Entry 4Z2C (X-ray diffraction, 3.19 A resolution); this record covers chains A and F of the 8 polymer chains in the assembly.

== Chain A ==
Protein: DNA gyrase subunit A
From: Streptococcus pneumoniae
Notes: EC 5.99.1.3
UniProtKB: Q9R867 (Q9R867_STREE); residue numbers follow UniProt; this construct covers 1-493
Chain sequence (499 residues; numbered 1 to 499; the number before each row is that of its first residue):
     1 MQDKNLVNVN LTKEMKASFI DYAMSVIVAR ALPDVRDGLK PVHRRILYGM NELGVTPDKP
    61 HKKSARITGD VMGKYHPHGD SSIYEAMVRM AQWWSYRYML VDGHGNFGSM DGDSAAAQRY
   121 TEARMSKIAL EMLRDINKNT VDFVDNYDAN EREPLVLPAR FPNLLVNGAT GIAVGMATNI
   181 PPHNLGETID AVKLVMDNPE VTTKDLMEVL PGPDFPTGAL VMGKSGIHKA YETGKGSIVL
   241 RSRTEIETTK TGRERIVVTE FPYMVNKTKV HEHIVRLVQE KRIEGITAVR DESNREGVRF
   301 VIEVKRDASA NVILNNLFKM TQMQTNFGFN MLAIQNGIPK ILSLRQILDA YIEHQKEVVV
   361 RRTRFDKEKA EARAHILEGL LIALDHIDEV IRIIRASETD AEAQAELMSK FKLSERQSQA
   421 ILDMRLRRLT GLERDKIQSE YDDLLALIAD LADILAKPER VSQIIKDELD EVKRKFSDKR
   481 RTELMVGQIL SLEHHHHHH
Not modelled in the structure: 1, 487-499
Sequence notes: expression tag (494-499)

== Chain F ==
Molecule: Symmetrized E-site DNA
Sequence (19 nucleotides; numbered 1 to 19; the number before each row is that of its first residue):
     1 GATCATACAA CGTAATACG
Not modelled in the structure: 14-19

== Interface between chain A and chain F ==
Contacting residue pairs (12):
  Ala117(A) - DG1(F)  sugar contact
  Tyr120(A) - DG1(F)  phosphate contact
  Ile172(A) - DC8(F)  base contact
  Ile172(A) - DA9(F)  base contact
  Ala173(A) - DC8(F)  phosphate contact
  Val174(A) - DC8(F)  phosphate contact
  Gly175(A) - DC8(F)  phosphate contact
  Gly175(A) - DA9(F)  hydrogen bond to the phosphate
  Met176(A) - DA9(F)  sugar contact
  Ala177(A) - DA9(F)  sugar contact
  Ala177(A) - DA10(F)  sugar contact
  Asn326(A) - DG12(F)  hydrogen bond to the phosphate
Other interface residues (no listed pair), chain A (12 interface residues in all): Phe19, Arg119, Lys319
Other interface residues (no listed pair), chain F (6 interface residues in all): DT13

== Summary ==
Chain A and chain F form an interface of 12 and 6 residues respectively; the contacts include 2 hydrogen
bonds. Polar contacts include Gly175(A)-DA9(F) and Asn326(A)-DG12(F).
Chain A is DNA gyrase subunit A (Streptococcus pneumoniae) and chain F is Symmetrized E-site DNA; the
structure, Quinolone(Moxifloxacin)-DNA cleavage complex of gyrase from S. pneumoniae, was determined by X-ray
diffraction.
